9H9Q - chains B and I of the 12 polymer chains in the assembly; structure by electron microscopy, 3.60 A resolution.

# Chain B (and I)
Protein: Tubulin gamma chain
From: Candida albicans
Notes: chain I of this document is another copy of the same molecule, construct and numbering; everything in this record applies to it too
UniProt: A0A8H6F519 (A0A8H6F519_CANAX); residue numbers follow UniProt; this construct covers 1-498
Chain sequence (498 residues; each row starts with the number of its first residue):
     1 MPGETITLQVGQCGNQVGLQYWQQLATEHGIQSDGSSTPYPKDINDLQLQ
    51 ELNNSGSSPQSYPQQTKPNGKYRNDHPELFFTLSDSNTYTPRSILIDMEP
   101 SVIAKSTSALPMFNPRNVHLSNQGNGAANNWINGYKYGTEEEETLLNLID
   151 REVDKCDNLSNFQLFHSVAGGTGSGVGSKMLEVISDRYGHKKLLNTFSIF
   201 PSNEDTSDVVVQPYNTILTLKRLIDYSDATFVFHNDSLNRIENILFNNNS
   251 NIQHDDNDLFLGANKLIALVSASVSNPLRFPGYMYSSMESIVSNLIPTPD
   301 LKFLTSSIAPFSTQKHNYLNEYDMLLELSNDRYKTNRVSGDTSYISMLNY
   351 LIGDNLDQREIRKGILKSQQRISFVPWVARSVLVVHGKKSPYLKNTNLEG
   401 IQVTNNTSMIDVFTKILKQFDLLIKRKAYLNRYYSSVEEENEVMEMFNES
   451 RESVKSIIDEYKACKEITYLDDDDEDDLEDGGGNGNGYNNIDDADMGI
Disordered / not traced: 1-2, 53-69, 122-128, 203-208, 245-261, 426-439, 468-498 (chain I: 1-2, 40-72, 121-130, 203-210, 244-261, 339, 474-498)

# How chain B and chain I interact
Pairs across the interface (18):
  Thr-82(B) / Leu-319(I)
  Ser-84(B) / Leu-319(I)
  Asp-85(B) / Leu-319(I)  hydrogen bond (backbone-backbone)
  Pro-111(B) / His-316(I)  hydrogen bond (backbone-side chain)
  Met-112(B) / His-316(I)  hydrogen bond (backbone-side chain)
  Phe-113(B) / His-316(I)  hydrogen bond (backbone-side chain)
  Asn-114(B) / His-316(I)
  Pro-115(B) / His-316(I)
  Arg-116(B) / Phe-311(I)
  Arg-116(B) / His-316(I)  hydrogen bond (side chain-backbone)
  Arg-116(B) / Asn-317(I)
  Arg-116(B) / Tyr-318(I)
  Arg-151(B) / Tyr-318(I)
  Arg-151(B) / Glu-327(I)
  Asp-154(B) / Tyr-322(I)
  Asp-154(B) / Leu-326(I)
  Asp-154(B) / Arg-371(I)  salt bridge
  Lys-155(B) / Leu-319(I)
Also at the interface, not in a pair above, chain B (13 interface residues in all): Thr-90
Also at the interface, not in a pair above, chain I (12 interface residues in all): Asp-323, Asn-330, Tyr-333

# Overview
Chain B and chain I form an interface of 13 and 12 residues respectively; the contacts include 5 hydrogen
bonds and 1 salt bridge. Among the polar pairs are Asp-154(B)/Arg-371(I), Pro-111(B)/His-316(I) and
Met-112(B)/His-316(I).
Chain B and chain I are both Tubulin gamma chain (Candida albicans); the structure, Candida albicans
gamma-tubulin small complex within ring-like higher oligomer in complex with Spc72 CM1, was determined by
electron microscopy together with 9H9P and 9H9R from the same study.
